Entry 6M81 (X-ray diffraction, 1.78 A resolution); this record covers chain A.

== Chain A ==
Molecule: dTDP-3-amino-3,6-dideoxy-alpha-D-glucopyranose N, N-dimethyltransferase
Source organism: Streptomyces fradiae
Notes: EC 2.1.1.235
UniProt: P95748 (TYLM1_STRFR); residues 1-255 here = UniProt positions 1-255
Chain sequence (263 residues; row label = number of the first residue in the row):
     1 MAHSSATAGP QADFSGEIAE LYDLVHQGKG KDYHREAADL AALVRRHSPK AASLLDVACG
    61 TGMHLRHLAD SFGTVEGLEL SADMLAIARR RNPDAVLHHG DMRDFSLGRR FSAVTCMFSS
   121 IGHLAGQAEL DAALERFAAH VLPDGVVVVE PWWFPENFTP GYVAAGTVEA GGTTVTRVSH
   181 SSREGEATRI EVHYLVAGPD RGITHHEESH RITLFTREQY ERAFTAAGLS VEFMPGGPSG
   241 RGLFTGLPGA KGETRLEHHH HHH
Disordered / not traced: 1-10, 250-263
Construct notes: engineered mutation F14 (Tyr in P95748); expression tag (256-263)
Swiss-Prot annotation at these positions:
  - binding site (S-adenosyl-L-methionine): Y22, Y33, A58, C59, E79, D101, M102, M117
  - mutagenesis: H123 (H123A/N: Strongly reduced activity)
Residues lining bound ligands:
  - S-adenosylhomocysteine (SAH): F14, Y22, K31, Y33, A58, C59, G60, H64, E79, L80, S81, M84, G100, D101, M102, R103, M117, F118, S120, H123, L124
  - thymidine diphosphate phenol (TLO; 5'-O-[(S)-hydroxy{[(S)-hydroxy(phenoxy)phosphoryl]oxy}phosphoryl]thymidine): H26, K29, F118, S119, H123, W152, W153, N157, F158, T159, Y162, A164, R177, S179, S181, T188, I190, I212, R241
From the paper describing this entry:
  - mutagenesis - Y14F (30-fold): decreased catalytic activity on AdoMet
  - mutagenesis - Y14F (7.5-fold): decreased binding to AdoMet
  - catalytic residues: H123 (citing earlier work)
  - binding site for S-adenosylhomocysteine: S120 (citing earlier work)

== Overview ==
Bound to chain A: S-adenosylhomocysteine and thymidine diphosphate phenol. From UniProt: 8
S-adenosyl-L-methionine-binding residues and one mutagenesis site. The paper reports the catalytic residue
H123; Y14F reduces catalytic activity on AdoMet.
Chain A is dTDP-3-amino-3,6-dideoxy-alpha-D-glucopyranose N, N-dimethyltransferase (Streptomyces fradiae); the
structure, Crystal structure of TylM1 Y14F bound to SAH and dTDP-phenol, was determined by X-ray diffraction,
deposited together with 6M82 and 6M83.
